Entry 1SW1 (X-ray diffraction, 1.90 A resolution); this record covers chain A.

== Chain A ==
Protein: osmoprotection protein (proX)
Source organism: Archaeoglobus fulgidus
UniProt: O29280 (O29280_ARCFU); residues 1-275 here correspond to UniProt positions 18-292 (UniProt number = residue number + 17)
Chain sequence (275 residues; row label = number of the first residue in the row):
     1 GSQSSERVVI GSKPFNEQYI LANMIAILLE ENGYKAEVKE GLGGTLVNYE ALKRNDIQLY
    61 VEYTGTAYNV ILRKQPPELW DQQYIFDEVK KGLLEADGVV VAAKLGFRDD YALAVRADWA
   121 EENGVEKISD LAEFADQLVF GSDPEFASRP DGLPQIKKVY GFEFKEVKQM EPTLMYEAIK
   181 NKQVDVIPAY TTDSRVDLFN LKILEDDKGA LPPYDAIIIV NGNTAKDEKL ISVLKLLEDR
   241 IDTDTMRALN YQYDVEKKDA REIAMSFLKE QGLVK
Unresolved in the structure: 1-5
Differences from the reference sequence: engineered mutation G1 (Cys18 in O29280); modified residue (24, 170, 175, 246, 265)
Modified residues: Mse24, Mse170, Mse175, Mse246, Mse265 (selenomethionine; parent Met)
Metal / ion sites: Zn2+ site 1: D81 (shared with 2 residues of chain B); Zn2+ site 2 near D136 (its only coordinating residue here); Zn2+ site 3: E238, D239 (shared with 2 residues of chain B); Zn2+ site 4: D242, D244 (shared with 1 residue of chain B); Zn2+ site 5 near K275 (its only coordinating residue here)
Residues lining bound ligands: 1,1-dimethyl-prolinium (PBE): K13, F15, T45, E62, Y63, T66, D109, D110, Y111, D143, R149, Y190, Y214
From the paper describing this entry:
  - binding site for 1,1-dimethyl-prolinium: K13, Y63, T66, D109, Y111, R149, Y190, Y214
  - conformationally variable residues (side-chain flip): Y190, Y214
  - Zn2+ coordination: E238, D239, D242, D244

== Overview ==
Bound to chain A: 1,1-dimethyl-prolinium. E238 and D239 form the Zn2+ site 3. The Zn2+ site 4 is built by D242
and D244. The paper reports a binding site for 1,1-dimethyl-prolinium at K13, Y63 and T66 among others; Zn2+
coordination by E238, D239 and D242 among others.
Chain A is osmoprotection protein (proX) (Archaeoglobus fulgidus); the structure, Crystal structure of ProX
from Archeoglobus fulgidus in complex with proline betaine, was determined by X-ray diffraction, deposited
together with 1SW2, 1SW4 and 1SW5.
